PDB entry 3LDE | X-ray diffraction, 2.21 A resolution | chain A

== Chain A ==
Molecule: Calcium-gated potassium channel mthK
Source organism: Methanothermobacter thermautotrophicus
Notes: fragment: MthK K+ channel, residues 28-99
UniProtKB: O27564 (MTHK_METTH); numbering as in UniProt (aligned over 18-99)
Sequence (82 residues; row label = number of the first residue in the row):
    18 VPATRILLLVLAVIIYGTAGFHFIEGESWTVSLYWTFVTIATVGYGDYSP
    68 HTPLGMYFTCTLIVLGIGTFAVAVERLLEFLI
Construct notes: engineered mutation His68 (Ser in O27564), Cys77 (Val in O27564)
Ion coordination: Na+ site 1: Thr59, Val60; Na+ site 2 near Thr59 (its only coordinating residue here); Na+ site 3: Val60, Gly61; Na+ site 4 near Tyr62 (its only coordinating residue here)
Swiss-Prot annotation at these positions:
  - motif: Thr59 to Asp64 (Selectivity filter)
Reported in the primary citation:
  - Na+ coordination: Gly61, Tyr62

== Summary ==
Val60 and Gly61 coordinate Na+ site 3. Thr59 and Val60 coordinate Na+ site 1. The paper reports Na+
coordination by Gly61 and Tyr62.
Chain A is Calcium-gated potassium channel mthK (Methanothermobacter thermautotrophicus); the structure, High
resolution open MthK pore structure crystallized in 100 mM K+ and further soaked in 100 ..., was determined by
X-ray diffraction together with 3LDC and 3LDD from the same study.
